Entry 8G02 (electron microscopy, 3.50 A resolution); this record covers chains B and H of the 6 polymer chains in the assembly.

# Chain B
Molecule: Lysis protein E
Source organism: Escherichia phage phiX174
Notes: engineered mutation(s): Gly insertion position 2
Reference sequence: P03639 (LYS_BPPHS); numbering as in UniProt (aligned over 2-91)
Sequence (98 residues; each row starts with the number of its first residue; numbering starts at 0):
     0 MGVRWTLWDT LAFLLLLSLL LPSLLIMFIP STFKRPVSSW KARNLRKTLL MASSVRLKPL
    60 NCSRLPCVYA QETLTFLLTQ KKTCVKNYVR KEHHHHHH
Disordered / not traced: 0, 66-97
Sequence notes: insertion (1); conflict R42 (Leu in P03639), R89 (Gln in P03639); expression tag (92-97)
UniProt features mapped onto this chain:
  - mutagenesis: D8 (D8A: Delayed lysis onset), A11 (A11S: Delayed lysis onset), F12 (F12A: Delayed lysis onset), L18 (L18A: Loss of ability to insert in the host membrane), L19 (L19A: Delayed lysis onset), L20 (L20A: Delayed lysis onset), P21 (P21A: Loss of E-mediated host lysis; P21G: Loss of E-mediated host lysis; P21S: Loss of E-mediated host lysis; P21V: Loss of E-mediated host lysis), L23 (L23A: Delayed lysis onset), M26 (M26A: Delayed lysis onset), F27 (F27A: Delayed lysis onset), P29 (P29A: Delayed lysis onset), K46 (K46A: Delayed lysis onset)

# Chain H
Molecule: Peptidyl-prolyl cis-trans isomerase
Source organism: Escherichia coli K-12
Notes: EC 5.2.1.8
Reference sequence: D6IEN4 (D6IEN4_ECOLX); numbering as in UniProt (aligned over 1-154)
Sequence (154 residues; numbered 1 to 154; the number before each row is that of its first residue):
     1 MKVAKDLVVS LAYQVRTEDG VLVDESPVSA PLDYLHGHGS LISGLETALE GHEVGDKFDV
    61 AVGANDAYGQ YDENLVQRVP KDVFMGVDEL QVGMRFLAET DQGPVPVEIT AVEDDHVVVD
   121 GNHMLAGQNL KFNVEVVAIR EATEEELAHG HVHG
Disordered / not traced: 150-154

# Interface between chain B and chain H
Contacting residue pairs - 15 pairs, chain B then chain H:
  S37(B) with Y68(H), hydrogen bond (side chain-backbone); G69(H)
  W39(B) with Q102(H)
  K40(B) with Q102(H)
  A41(B) with L75(H), hydrophobic
  N43(B) with T100(H); D101(H), hydrogen bond; Q102(H)
  L44(B) with A98(H), hydrophobic; T100(H); V105(H), hydrophobic
  R45(B) with N74(H)
  T47(B) with T100(H)
  S52(B) with P80(H)
  R55(B) with D82(H), salt bridge
Interface residues without a listed pair, chain B (12 interface residues in all): L48, A51
Interface residues without a listed pair, chain H (18 interface residues in all): Q70, D72, Q77, V79, V83, P106, G121

# Summary
The interface between chain B and chain H involves 12 residues on one side and 18 on the other, with 2
hydrogen bonds and 1 salt bridge. Among the polar pairs are R55(B)-D82(H), S37(B)-Y68(H) and N43(B)-D101(H).
Chain B is Lysis protein E (Escherichia phage phiX174) and chain H is Peptidyl-prolyl cis-trans isomerase
(Escherichia coli K-12); the structure, YES Complex - E. coli MraY, Protein E PhiX174, E. coli SlyD, was
determined by electron microscopy, deposited together with 8G01.
